PDB entry 1DXU | X-ray diffraction, 1.70 A resolution | chains A and C of the 4 polymer chains in the assembly

[Chain A (and C)]
Molecule: Hemoglobin (deoxy) (alpha chain)
Organism: Homo sapiens
Notes: chain C of this document is another copy of the same molecule, construct and numbering; everything in this record applies to it too
UniProt: P69905 (HBA_HUMAN); numbering as in UniProt (aligned over 1-141)
Amino-acid sequence (141 residues; row label = number of the first residue in the row):
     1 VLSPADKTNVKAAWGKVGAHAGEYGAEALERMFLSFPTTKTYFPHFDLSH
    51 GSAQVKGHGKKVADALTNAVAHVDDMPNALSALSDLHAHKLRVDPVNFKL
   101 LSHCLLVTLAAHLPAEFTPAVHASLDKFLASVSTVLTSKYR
UniProt features mapped onto this chain:
  - site: K61 (Not glycated)
  - natural variant: D6 (A6D: In J-Toronto; this construct carries the variant), A13 (A13D: In J-Paris 1/J-Aljezur), E27 (A27E: In Shenyang; this construct carries the variant), K61 (K61N: In Zambia; deletion: In Clinic), D64 (A64D: In Pontoise; this construct carries the variant), D75 (D75A: In Lille; D75G: In Chapel Hill; D75N: In G-Pest), A111 (A111D: In Petah Tikva)

[Chain A / chain C interface]
Residue-residue contacts - 4 pairs, chain A then chain C:
  D126(A) with R141(C), salt bridge
  K127(A) with R141(C), hydrogen bond (side chain-backbone)
  R141(A) with D126(C), salt bridge; K127(C), hydrogen bond (backbone-side chain)
Other interface residues (no listed pair), chain A (5 interface residues in all): V1, A130
Other interface residues (no listed pair), chain C (5 interface residues in all): A130, S138

[Summary]
The chain A/chain C interface involves 5 residues from each chain; the contacts include 2 hydrogen bonds and 2
salt bridges. Among the polar pairs are D126(A)-R141(C) and K127(A)-R141(C).
Both chains are Hemoglobin (deoxy) (alpha chain) (Homo sapiens). Entry 1DXU (High-resolution X-ray study of
deoxy recombinant human hemoglobins synthesized from beta-globins having mutated amino termini) was determined
by X-ray diffraction (same publication as 1DXT and 1DXV).
